PDB entry 7UI9 | electron microscopy, 3.30 A resolution | chains C and K of the 33 polymer chains in the assembly

[Chain C]
Molecule: DNA-directed RNA polymerase II subunit RPB3
From: Saccharomyces cerevisiae S288C
UniProt: P16370 (RPB3_YEAST); residue numbers follow UniProt; this construct covers 1-318
Amino-acid sequence (318 residues; numbered 1 to 318; the number before each row is that of its first residue):
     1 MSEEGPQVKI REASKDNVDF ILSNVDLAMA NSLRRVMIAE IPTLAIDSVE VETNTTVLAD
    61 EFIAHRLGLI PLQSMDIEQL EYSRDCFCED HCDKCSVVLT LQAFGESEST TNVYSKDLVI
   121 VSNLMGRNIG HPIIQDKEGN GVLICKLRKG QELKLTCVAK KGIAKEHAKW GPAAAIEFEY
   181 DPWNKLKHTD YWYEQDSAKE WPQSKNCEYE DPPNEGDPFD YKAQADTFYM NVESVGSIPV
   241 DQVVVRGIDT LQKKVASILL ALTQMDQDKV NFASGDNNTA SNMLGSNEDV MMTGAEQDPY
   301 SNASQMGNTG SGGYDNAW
Not modelled in the structure: 272-318
Swiss-Prot annotation at these positions:
  - binding site (Zn(2+)): Cys86, Cys88, Cys92, Cys95
  - modified residue: Ser2 (N-acetylserine)

[Chain K]
Molecule: DNA-directed RNA polymerase II subunit RPB11
From: Saccharomyces cerevisiae S288C
UniProt: P38902 (RPB11_YEAST); residues 1-120 here = UniProt positions 1-120
Amino-acid sequence (120 residues; row label = number of the first residue in the row):
     1 MNAPDRFELF LLGEGESKLK IDPDTKAPNA VVITFEKEDH TLGNLIRAEL LNDRKVLFAA
    61 YKVEHPFFAR FKLRIQTTEG YDPKDALKNA CNSIINKLGA LKTNFETEWN LQTLAADDAF
Not modelled in the structure: 117-120

[How chain C and chain K interact]
Residue-residue contacts - 55 pairs, chain C then chain K:
  Met1(C) with Asn104(K)
  Ser2(C) with Asn104(K), hydrogen bond
  Gly5(C) with Ala100(K)
  Pro6(C) with Lys97(K); Leu101(K), hydrophobic; Asn104(K), hydrogen bond (backbone-side chain)
  Gln7(C) with Asn104(K), hydrogen bond
  Val8(C) with Leu101(K), hydrophobic; Glu108(K)
  Ile10(C) with Phe105(K), hydrophobic; Glu108(K); Gln112(K), hydrogen bond (backbone-side chain)
  Ala13(C) with Trp109(K), hydrophobic
  Ala28(C) with Asn44(K); Ala48(K), hydrophobic
  Met29(C) with Leu45(K), hydrophobic
  Ser32(C) with Thr41(K), hydrogen bond (side chain-backbone); Leu45(K)
  Leu33(C) with Leu101(K), hydrophobic
  Arg35(C) with Asp39(K), salt bridge; His40(K); Thr41(K), hydrogen bond
  Val36(C) with Thr41(K)
  Arg84(C) with Leu11(K)
  Ile163(C) with Phe10(K), hydrophobic
  Lys165(C) with Arg6(K); Leu9(K)
  Glu166(C) with Arg6(K), hydrogen bond (backbone-side chain); Phe10(K)
  Asp241(C) with Phe105(K); Trp109(K), hydrogen bond
  Val244(C) with Phe105(K), hydrophobic
  Val245(C) with Phe105(K), hydrophobic; Glu106(K)
  Ile248(C) with Leu98(K)
  Asp249(C) with Lys102(K), salt bridge
  Leu251(C) with Leu45(K), hydrophobic; Leu98(K), hydrophobic
  Gln252(C) with Ile95(K); Leu98(K); Gly99(K); Lys102(K), hydrogen bond
  Lys254(C) with Glu38(K), salt bridge; Leu42(K)
  Val255(C) with Cys91(K), hydrophobic
  Ile258(C) with Leu42(K), hydrophobic
  Leu259(C) with Lys88(K); Cys91(K), hydrophobic; Asn92(K)
  Leu262(C) with Lys84(K); Leu87(K), hydrophobic
  Met265(C) with Ile21(K), hydrophobic
  Asp266(C) with Lys84(K)
  Lys269(C) with Ile21(K); Lys84(K)
Also at the interface, not in a pair above, chain C (39 interface residues in all): Leu22, Asp26, Asn31, His167, Ala256, Ala261
Also at the interface, not in a pair above, chain K (36 interface residues in all): Phe7, Leu19, Lys20, Lys37, Ile94

[In short]
Chain C and chain K form an interface of 39 and 36 residues respectively, with 9 hydrogen bonds and 3 salt
bridges. Among the polar pairs are Arg35(C)-Asp39(K), Asp249(C)-Lys102(K) and Lys254(C)-Glu38(K). From
UniProt: 4 Zn2+-binding residues on chain C.
Here chain C is DNA-directed RNA polymerase II subunit RPB3 and chain K is DNA-directed RNA polymerase II
subunit RPB11, both from Saccharomyces cerevisiae S288C. Entry 7UI9 (Core Mediator-PICearly (Copy A)) was
determined by electron microscopy together with 7UIC, 7UIF, 7UIG, 7UIK, 7UIL and 7UIO from the same study.
